PDB entry 7ZPA | electron microscopy, 3.90 A resolution | chains A and D of the 4 polymer chains in the assembly

== Chain A ==
Protein: PLP-dependent aminotransferase family protein
Source organism: Alkalihalobacillus clausii
UniProtKB: A0A268NVG2 (A0A268NVG2_ALKCL); residues 1-464 here = UniProt positions 1-464
Amino-acid sequence (478 residues; row label = number of the first residue in the row):
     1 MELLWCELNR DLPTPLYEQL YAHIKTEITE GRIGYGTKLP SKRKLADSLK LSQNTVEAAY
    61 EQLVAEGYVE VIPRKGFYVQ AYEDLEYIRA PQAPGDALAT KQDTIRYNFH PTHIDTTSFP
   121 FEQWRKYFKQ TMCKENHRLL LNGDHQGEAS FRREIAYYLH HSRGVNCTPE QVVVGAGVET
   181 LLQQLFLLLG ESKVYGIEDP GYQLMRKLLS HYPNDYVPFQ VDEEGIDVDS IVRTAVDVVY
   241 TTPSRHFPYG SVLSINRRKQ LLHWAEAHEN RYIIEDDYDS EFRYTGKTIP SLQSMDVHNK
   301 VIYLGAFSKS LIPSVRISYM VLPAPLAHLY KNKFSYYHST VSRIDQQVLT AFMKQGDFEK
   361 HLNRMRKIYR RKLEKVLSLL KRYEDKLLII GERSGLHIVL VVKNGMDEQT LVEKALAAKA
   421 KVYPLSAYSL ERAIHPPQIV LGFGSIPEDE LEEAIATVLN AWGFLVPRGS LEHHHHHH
Unresolved in the structure: 1-14, 82-100, 465-478
Sequence notes: conflict Gln-92 (Lys in A0A268NVG2), Glu-191 (Ala in A0A268NVG2), Ser-192 (Asn in A0A268NVG2), Leu-388 (Ser in A0A268NVG2); expression tag (465-478)
Modified / non-standard residues: Lys-309 ((2S)-2-amino-6-[[3-hydroxy-2-methyl-5-(phosphonooxymethyl)pyridin-4-yl]methylideneamino]hexanoic acid; LLP)
From the paper describing this entry:
  - mutagenesis - K126Q/K129Q, K360Q/R364Q, R370Q/R371Q: decreased binding to the 48-nt DNA strand
  - mutagenesis - K126Q/K129Q: abolished binding to bent fragment

== Chain D ==
Molecule: 48-nt DNA strand
Sequence (48 nucleotides; row label = number of the first residue in the row):
     1 AACTGACCAC ATTGTAAGTG TCAGTTTTTA AGAAAATGAT GAGGTCAG
Unresolved in the structure: 1

== Interface between chain A and chain D ==
Contacting residue pairs (12; chain A residue first):
  Lys-42(A) with DT4(D), phosphate contact; DG5(D), phosphate contact
  Arg-43(A) with DT4(D), base contact; DG5(D), salt bridge to the phosphate
  Gln-53(A) with DA6(D), hydrogen bond to the base
  Arg-74(A) with DC3(D), hydrogen bond to the base; DT4(D), hydrogen bond to the base
  Lys-75(A) with DT4(D), phosphate contact; DG5(D), phosphate contact
  Lys-129(A) with DT27(D), sugar contact
  Lys-367(A) with DA36(D), phosphate contact
  Arg-370(A) with DT37(D), salt bridge to the phosphate
Also at the interface, not in a pair above, chain A (10 interface residues in all): Lys-126, Arg-371
Also at the interface, not in a pair above, chain D (8 interface residues in all): DT28

== Summary ==
The interface between chain A and chain D involves 10 residues on one side and 8 on the other, with 3 hydrogen
bonds and 2 salt bridges. Polar contacts include Gln-53(A)/DA6(D), Arg-74(A)/DC3(D) and Arg-74(A)/DT4(D). From
the paper: K126Q/K129Q, K360Q/R364Q and R370Q/R371Q of chain A reduce binding to the 48-nt DNA strand;
K126Q/K129Q of chain A abolish binding to bent fragment.
Here chain A is PLP-dependent aminotransferase family protein (Alkalihalobacillus clausii) and chain D is a
48-nt DNA strand. Entry 7ZPA (Cryo-EM structure of holo-PdxR from Bacillus clausii bound to its target DNA in
the closed conformation ...) was determined by electron microscopy (same publication as 7ZLA, 7ZN5, 7ZTH and
7PQ9).
